8Z8N - chains B and E of the 5 polymer chains in the assembly; structure by electron microscopy, 2.79 A resolution.

Chain B:
Molecule: RNA-directed RNA polymerase catalytic subunit
From: Thogoto virus (isolate SiAr 126)
Notes: EC 2.7.7.48
UniProtKB: O41353 (RDRP_THOGV); numbering as in UniProt (aligned over 1-710)
Chain sequence (710 residues; each row starts with the number of its first residue):
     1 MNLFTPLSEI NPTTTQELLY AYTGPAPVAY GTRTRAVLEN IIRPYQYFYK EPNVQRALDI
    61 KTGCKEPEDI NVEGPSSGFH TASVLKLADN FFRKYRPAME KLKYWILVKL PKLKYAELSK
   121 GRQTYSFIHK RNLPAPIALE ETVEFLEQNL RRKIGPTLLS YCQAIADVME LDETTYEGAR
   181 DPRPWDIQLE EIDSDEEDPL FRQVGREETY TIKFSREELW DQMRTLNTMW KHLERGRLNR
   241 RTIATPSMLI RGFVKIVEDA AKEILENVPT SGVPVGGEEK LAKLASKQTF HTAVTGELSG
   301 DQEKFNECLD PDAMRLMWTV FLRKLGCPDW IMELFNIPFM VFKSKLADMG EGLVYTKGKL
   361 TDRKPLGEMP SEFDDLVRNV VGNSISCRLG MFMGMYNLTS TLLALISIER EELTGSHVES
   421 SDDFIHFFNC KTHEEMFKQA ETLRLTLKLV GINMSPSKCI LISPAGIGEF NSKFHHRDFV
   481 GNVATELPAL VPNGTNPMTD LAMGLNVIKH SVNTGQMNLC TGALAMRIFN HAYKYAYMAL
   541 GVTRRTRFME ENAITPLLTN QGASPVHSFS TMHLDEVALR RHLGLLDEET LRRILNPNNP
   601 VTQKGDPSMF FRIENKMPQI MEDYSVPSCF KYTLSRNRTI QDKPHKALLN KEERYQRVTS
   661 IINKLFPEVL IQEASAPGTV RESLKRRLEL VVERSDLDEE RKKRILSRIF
Not modelled in the structure: 179-208, 604-619, 637-644
Differences from the reference sequence: conflict Leu-7 (Arg in O41353), Trp-230 (Cys in O41353)

Chain E:
Molecule: 17-nt RNA strand
Sequence (17 nucleotides; row label = number of the first residue in the row):
     1 GACUGCCUGU UUUUGCU
Not modelled in the structure: 1-13

How chain B and chain E interact:
Residue-residue contacts - 9 pairs, chain B then chain E:
  His-531(B) with C16(E), hydrogen bond to the base; U17(E), salt bridge to the phosphate
  Tyr-535(B) with C16(E), stacking on the base
  Leu-540(B) with G15(E), sugar contact; C16(E), sugar contact; U17(E), phosphate contact
  Gly-541(B) with G15(E), sugar contact
  Val-542(B) with G15(E), hydrogen bond to the sugar
  Arg-544(B) with U14(E), salt bridge to the phosphate

Overview:
The interface between chain B and chain E involves 6 residues on one side and 4 on the other, with 2 hydrogen
bonds, 2 salt bridges and 1 aromatic stacking contact. Among the polar pairs are His-531(B)/C16(E),
Val-542(B)/G15(E) and His-531(B)/U17(E).
Here chain B is RNA-directed RNA polymerase catalytic subunit (Thogoto virus (isolate SiAr 126)) and chain E
is a 17-nt RNA strand. Entry 8Z8N (Cryo-EM structure of Thogoto virus polymerase in transcription
pre-initiation conformation 3) was determined by electron microscopy together with 8Z85, 8Z8J, 8Z8X, 8Z90,
8Z97, 8Z98 and 3 further entries from the same study.
